Entry 7CRW (electron microscopy, 3.18 A resolution); this record covers chains A and B of the 4 polymer chains in the assembly.

== Chain A (and B) ==
Molecule: NLR family protein 1
Source organism: Rattus norvegicus
Notes: chain B of this document is another copy of the same molecule, construct and numbering; everything in this record applies to it too
UniProt: D9I2G3 (D9I2G3_RAT); residues 1-1218 here = UniProt positions 1-1218
Amino-acid sequence (1218 residues; numbered 1 to 1218; the number before each row is that of its first residue):
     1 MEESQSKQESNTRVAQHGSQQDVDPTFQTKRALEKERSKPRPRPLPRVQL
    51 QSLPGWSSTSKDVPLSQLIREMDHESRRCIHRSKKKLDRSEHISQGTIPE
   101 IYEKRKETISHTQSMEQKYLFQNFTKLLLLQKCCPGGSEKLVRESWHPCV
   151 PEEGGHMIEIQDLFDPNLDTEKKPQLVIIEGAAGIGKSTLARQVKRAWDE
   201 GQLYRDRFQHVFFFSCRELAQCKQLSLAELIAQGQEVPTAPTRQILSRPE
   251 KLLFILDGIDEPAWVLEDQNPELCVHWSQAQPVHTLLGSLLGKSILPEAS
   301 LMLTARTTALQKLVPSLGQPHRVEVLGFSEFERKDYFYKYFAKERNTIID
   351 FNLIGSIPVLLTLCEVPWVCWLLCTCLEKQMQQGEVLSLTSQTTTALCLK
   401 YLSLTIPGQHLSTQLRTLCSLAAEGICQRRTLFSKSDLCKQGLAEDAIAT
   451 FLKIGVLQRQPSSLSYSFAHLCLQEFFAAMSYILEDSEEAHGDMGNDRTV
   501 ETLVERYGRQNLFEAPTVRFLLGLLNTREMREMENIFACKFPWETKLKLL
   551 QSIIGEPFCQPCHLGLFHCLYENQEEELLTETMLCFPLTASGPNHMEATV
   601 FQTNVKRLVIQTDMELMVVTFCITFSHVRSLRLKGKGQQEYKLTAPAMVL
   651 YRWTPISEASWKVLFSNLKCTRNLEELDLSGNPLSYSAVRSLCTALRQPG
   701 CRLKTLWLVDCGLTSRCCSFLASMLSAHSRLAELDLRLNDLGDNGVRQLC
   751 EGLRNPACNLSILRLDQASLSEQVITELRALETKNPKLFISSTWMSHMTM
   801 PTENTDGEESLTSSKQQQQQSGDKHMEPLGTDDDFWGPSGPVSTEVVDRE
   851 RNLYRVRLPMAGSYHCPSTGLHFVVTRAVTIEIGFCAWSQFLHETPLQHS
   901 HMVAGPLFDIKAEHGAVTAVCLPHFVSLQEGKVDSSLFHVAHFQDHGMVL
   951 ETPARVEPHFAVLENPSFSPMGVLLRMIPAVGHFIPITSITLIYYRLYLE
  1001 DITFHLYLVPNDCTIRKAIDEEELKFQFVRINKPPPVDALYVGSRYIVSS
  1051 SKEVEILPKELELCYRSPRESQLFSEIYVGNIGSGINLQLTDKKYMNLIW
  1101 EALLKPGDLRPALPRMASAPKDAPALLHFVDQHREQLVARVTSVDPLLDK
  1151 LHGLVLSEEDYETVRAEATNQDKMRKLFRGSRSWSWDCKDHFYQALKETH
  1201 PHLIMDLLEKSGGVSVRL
Unresolved in the structure: 1-831, 1111-1218 (chain B: 1-975, 1110-1218)
Swiss-Prot annotation at these positions:
  - binding site (ATP): Gly-181 to Ser-188
  - site: His-942 (Trigger for autolytic processing), Phe-968, Ser-969 (Cleavage)
What the authors report for this chain:
  - catalytic residues: His-942
  - mutagenesis - S969A: unchanged binding to rDPP9
  - self-association interface (contacts with another copy of this molecule): Asn-1032, Pro-1034, Pro-1035, Val-1037
  - mutagenesis - S969A: unchanged binding to Dipeptidyl peptidase 9

== Chain A / chain B interface ==
Contacting residue pairs - 25 pairs, chain A then chain B:
  Arg-996(A) with Gly-1107(B), hydrogen bond (side chain-backbone); Asp-1108(B), salt bridge
  Tyr-998(A) with Gly-1107(B)
  Glu-1022(A) with Arg-1016(B), salt bridge
  Phe-1026(A) with Arg-1030(B); Asn-1032(B)
  Arg-1045(A) with Asp-1038(B), salt bridge
  Leu-1057(A) with Glu-1101(B); Ala-1102(B), hydrophobic
  Pro-1058(A) with Pro-1034(B), hydrophobic; Val-1037(B), hydrophobic
  Glu-1060(A) with Val-1037(B)
  Glu-1062(A) with Val-1037(B)
  Arg-1066(A) with Thr-988(B); Asn-1011(B)
  Arg-1069(A) with Cys-1013(B); Lys-1017(B)
  Glu-1070(A) with Asn-1011(B)
  Ser-1071(A) with Asn-1011(B), hydrogen bond (backbone-side chain); Arg-1016(B), hydrogen bond
  Leu-1073(A) with Val-1037(B), hydrophobic
  Phe-1074(A) with Lys-1033(B); Pro-1034(B)
  Glu-1076(A) with Lys-1033(B), salt bridge
  Tyr-1078(A) with Lys-1105(B)
Also at the interface, not in a pair above, chain A (21 interface residues in all): His-1005, Glu-1023, Glu-1055, Gln-1072
Also at the interface, not in a pair above, chain B (22 interface residues in all): Ile-990, Ile-1031, Pro-1035, Pro-1036, Leu-1103, Pro-1106

== Summary ==
21 residues of chain A face 22 of chain B across their interface, with 3 hydrogen bonds and 4 salt bridges.
Polar pairs include Arg-996(A)/Asp-1108(B), Glu-1022(A)/Arg-1016(B) and Arg-1045(A)/Asp-1038(B). Curated
annotation (UniProt) lists 8 ATP-binding residues on chain A. From the paper: the catalytic residue
His-942(A); S969A of chain A leaves binding to rDPP9 unchanged.
Both chains are NLR family protein 1 (Rattus norvegicus). Entry 7CRW (Cryo-EM structure of rNLRP1-rDPP9
complex) was determined by electron microscopy together with 7CRV from the same study.
